Entry 5WAI (X-ray diffraction, 2.90 A resolution); this record covers chains A and C of the 4 polymer chains in the assembly.

Chain A:
Name: Histone-binding protein RBBP4
From: Homo sapiens
UniProt: Q09028 (RBBP4_HUMAN); residues 1-425 here = UniProt positions 1-425
Chain sequence (439 residues; numbered -13 to 425; the number before each row is that of its first residue; numbers below 1 keep their minus sign (Met-13 is residue -13)):
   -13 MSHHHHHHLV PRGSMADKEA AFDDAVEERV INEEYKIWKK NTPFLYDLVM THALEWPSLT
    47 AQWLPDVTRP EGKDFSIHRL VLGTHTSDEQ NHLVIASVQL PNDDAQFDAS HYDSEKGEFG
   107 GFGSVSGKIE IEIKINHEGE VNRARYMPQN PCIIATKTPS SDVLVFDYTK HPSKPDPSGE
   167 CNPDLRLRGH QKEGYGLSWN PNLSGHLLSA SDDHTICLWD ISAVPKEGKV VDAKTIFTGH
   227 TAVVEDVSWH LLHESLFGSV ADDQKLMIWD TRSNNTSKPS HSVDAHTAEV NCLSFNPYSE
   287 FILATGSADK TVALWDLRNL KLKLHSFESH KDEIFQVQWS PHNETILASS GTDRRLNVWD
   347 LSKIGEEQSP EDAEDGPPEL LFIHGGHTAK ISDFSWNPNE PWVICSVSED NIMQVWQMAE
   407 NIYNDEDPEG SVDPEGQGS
Disordered / not traced: -13 to 2, 94-104, 212-213, 413-425
Construct notes: initiating methionine (-13); expression tag (-12 to 0)

Chain C:
Name: Zinc finger protein AEBP2
From: Homo sapiens
UniProt: Q6ZN18 (AEBP2_HUMAN), isoform Q6ZN18-3; residues 407-503 here correspond to UniProt positions 191-287 (UniProt number = residue number - 216)
Chain sequence (100 residues; row label = number of the first residue in the row):
   404 SNARHRAICF NLSAHIESLG KGHSVVFHST VIAKRKEDSG KIKLLLHWMP EDILPDVWVN
   464 ESERHQLKTK VVHLSKLPKD TALLLDPNIY RTMPQKRLKR
Disordered / not traced: 404-412
Construct notes: expression tag (404-406)

Interface between chain A and chain C:
Contacting residue pairs - 35 pairs, chain A then chain C:
  Asp9(A) - Pro490(C)
  Asp9(A) - Asn491(C)  hydrogen bond (backbone-side chain)
  Asp9(A) - Arg494(C)  salt bridge
  Asp10(A) - Arg494(C)  salt bridge
  Asp10(A) - Met496(C)
  Val12(A) - Asn491(C)
  Glu13(A) - Asn491(C)  hydrogen bond
  Glu13(A) - Arg494(C)
  Glu13(A) - Met496(C)
  Glu14(A) - Met496(C)
  His71(A) - Lys502(C)
  Glu126(A) - Lys502(C)  salt bridge
  Asn128(A) - Lys502(C)  hydrogen bond
  Arg129(A) - Arg503(C)
  Glu179(A) - Lys502(C)  salt bridge
  Tyr181(A) - Lys502(C)  hydrogen bond
  Tyr181(A) - Arg503(C)
  Glu231(A) - Arg503(C)  salt bridge
  Asn277(A) - Arg503(C)
  Lys317(A) - Lys482(C)
  Lys317(A) - Tyr493(C)
  Asp318(A) - Tyr493(C)  hydrogen bond
  Asp318(A) - Thr495(C)  hydrogen bond
  Phe321(A) - Arg503(C)
  Thr338(A) - Tyr493(C)  hydrogen bond (backbone-side chain)
  Asp339(A) - Tyr493(C)
  Arg340(A) - Arg494(C)  hydrogen bond (side chain-backbone)
  Ala359(A) - Lys479(C)
  Glu360(A) - His476(C)  salt bridge
  Glu360(A) - Ser478(C)
  Glu360(A) - Lys479(C)
  Lys376(A) - Arg500(C)
  Lys376(A) - Arg503(C)
  Glu395(A) - Pro497(C)
  Glu395(A) - Arg500(C)  salt bridge
Also at the interface, not in a pair above, chain A (27 interface residues in all): Ala6, Ile17, Leu45, Pro145

Overview:
27 residues of chain A face 14 of chain C across their interface; the contacts include 8 hydrogen bonds and 7
salt bridges. Polar contacts include Asp9(A)-Arg494(C), Asp10(A)-Arg494(C) and Glu126(A)-Lys502(C).
Chain A is Histone-binding protein RBBP4 and chain C is Zinc finger protein AEBP2, both from Homo sapiens; the
structure, Crystal Structure of a Suz12-Rbbp4-Jarid2-Aebp2 Heterotetrameric Complex, was determined by X-ray
diffraction (same publication as 5WAK).
